3HPV - chains A and B of the 4 polymer chains in the assembly; structure by X-ray diffraction, 2.30 A resolution.

Chain A (and B):
Protein: Catechol 2,3-dioxygenase
Organism: Pseudomonas sp
Notes: EC 1.13.11.2; chain B of this document is another copy of the same molecule, construct and numbering; everything in this record applies to it too
Reference sequence: Q7WYF5 (Q7WYF5_9PSED); residues 1-309 here = UniProt positions 1-309
Amino-acid sequence (309 residues; row label = number of the first residue in the row):
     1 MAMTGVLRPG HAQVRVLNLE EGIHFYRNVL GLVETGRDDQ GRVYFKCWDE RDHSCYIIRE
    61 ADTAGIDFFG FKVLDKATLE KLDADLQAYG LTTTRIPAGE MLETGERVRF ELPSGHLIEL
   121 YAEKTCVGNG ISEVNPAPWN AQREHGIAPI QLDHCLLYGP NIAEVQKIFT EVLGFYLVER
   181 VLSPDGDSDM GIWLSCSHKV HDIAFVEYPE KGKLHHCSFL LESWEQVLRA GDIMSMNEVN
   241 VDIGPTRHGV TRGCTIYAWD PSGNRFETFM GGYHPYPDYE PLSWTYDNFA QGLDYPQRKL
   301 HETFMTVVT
Disordered / not traced: 1, 299-309 (chain B: 1, 290-309)
Metal / ion sites: Fe2+: His-154, His-216, Glu-267
Reported in the primary citation:
  - Fe2+ coordination: His-154, His-216, Glu-267
  - catalytic residues: His-154, His-201, His-216, His-248, Tyr-257, Glu-267
  - self-association interface (contacts with another copy of this molecule); pairs are residue here / residue on that copy: His-198/His-198 (pi stacking), Glu-133, Asn-135, Ala-137, Trp-139, Glu-144, Trp-224, Glu-225, Asp-232, Arg-247, Arg-252, Ser-283, Thr-285

How chain A and chain B interact:
Pairs across the interface - 12 pairs, chain A then chain B:
  Trp-224(A) / Trp-224(B)  hydrogen bond (backbone-side chain)
  Trp-224(A) / Glu-225(B)
  Trp-224(A) / Leu-228(B)
  Glu-225(A) / Trp-224(B)
  Leu-228(A) / Trp-224(B)  hydrophobic
  Leu-228(A) / Arg-247(B)
  Leu-228(A) / Cys-254(B)  hydrophobic
  Asp-232(A) / Arg-247(B)  salt bridge
  Pro-245(A) / Pro-245(B)
  Arg-247(A) / Leu-228(B)
  Arg-247(A) / Asp-232(B)  salt bridge
  Cys-254(A) / Leu-228(B)  hydrophobic
Also at the interface, not in a pair above, chain A (8 interface residues in all): Thr-246
Also at the interface, not in a pair above, chain B (8 interface residues in all): Thr-246

Overview:
Chain A and chain B each contribute 8 residues to their interface; the contacts include 1 hydrogen bond and 2
salt bridges. Among the polar pairs are Asp-232(A)/Arg-247(B) and Trp-224(A)/Trp-224(B). His-154(A),
His-216(A) and Glu-267(A) coordinate Fe2+. The paper reports catalytic residues His-154(A), His-201(A) and
His-216(A) among others; Fe2+ coordination by His-154(A), His-216(A) and Glu-267(A).
Both chains are Catechol 2,3-dioxygenase (Pseudomonas sp). Entry 3HPV (Crystal Structure Analysis of the
2,3-dioxygenase LapB from Pseudomonas sp. KL28) was determined by X-ray diffraction, deposited together with
3HPY and 3HQ0.
